9DWF - chains B and J of the 11 polymer chains in the assembly; structure by electron microscopy, 3.10 A resolution.

== Chain B ==
Molecule: Histone H4
From: Homo sapiens
Reference sequence: P62805 (H4_HUMAN); residues 1-102 here correspond to UniProt positions 2-103 (UniProt number = residue number + 1)
Amino-acid sequence (102 residues; each row starts with the number of its first residue):
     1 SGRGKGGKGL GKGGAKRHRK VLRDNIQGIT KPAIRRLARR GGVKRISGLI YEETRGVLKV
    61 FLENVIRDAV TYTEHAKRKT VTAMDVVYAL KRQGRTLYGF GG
Unresolved in the structure: 1-21, 102
Curated features (UniProtKB/Swiss-Prot):
  - DNA-binding region: Lys16 to Lys20
  - modified residue: Ser1 (N-acetylserine), Arg3 (Asymmetric dimethylarginine), Lys5 (N6-(2-hydroxyisobutyryl)lysine), Lys8 (N6-(2-hydroxyisobutyryl)lysine), Lys12 (N6-(2-hydroxyisobutyryl)lysine), Lys16 (N6-(2-hydroxyisobutyryl)lysine), Lys20 (N6,N6,N6-trimethyllysine), Lys31 (N6-(2-hydroxyisobutyryl)lysine), Lys44 (N6-(2-hydroxyisobutyryl)lysine), Ser47 (Phosphoserine), Tyr51 (Phosphotyrosine), Lys59 (N6-(2-hydroxyisobutyryl)lysine), Lys77 (N6-(2-hydroxyisobutyryl)lysine), Lys79 (N6-(2-hydroxyisobutyryl)lysine), Thr80 (Phosphothreonine), Tyr88 (Phosphotyrosine), Lys91 (N6-(2-hydroxyisobutyryl)lysine)
  - cross-link (Glycyl lysine isopeptide (Lys-Gly)): Lys12 (interchain with G-Cter in SUMO2), Lys20 (interchain with G-Cter in SUMO2), Lys31 (interchain with G-Cter in SUMO2), Lys59 (interchain with G-Cter in SUMO2), Lys79 (interchain with G-Cter in SUMO2), Lys91 (interchain with G-Cter in SUMO2)

== Chain J ==
Molecule: 601 J strand (non-damaged strand)
Sequence (147 nucleotides; row label = number of the first residue in the row):
     1 ATCGGATGTA TATATCTGAC ACGTGCCTGG AGACTAGGGA GTAATCCCCT TGGCGGTTAA
    61 AACGCGGGGG ACAGCGCGTA CGTGCGTTTA AGCGGTGCTA GAGCTGTCTA CGACCAATTG
   121 AGCGGCCTCG GCACCGGGAT TCTCGAT

== How chain B and chain J interact ==
Pairs across the interface (12; chain B residue first):
  Arg35(B) - DG82(J)  salt bridge to the phosphate
  Arg39(B) - DG82(J)  sugar contact
  Arg45(B) - DC81(J)  sugar contact
  Arg45(B) - DG82(J)  phosphate contact
  Ile46(B) - DC81(J)  sugar contact
  Ile46(B) - DG82(J)  hydrogen bond to the phosphate
  Ser47(B) - DC81(J)  phosphate contact
  Gly48(B) - DC81(J)  hydrogen bond to the phosphate
  Arg78(B) - DA102(J)  phosphate contact
  Lys79(B) - DG101(J)  salt bridge to the phosphate
  Lys79(B) - DA102(J)  hydrogen bond to the phosphate
  Thr80(B) - DA102(J)  hydrogen bond to the phosphate
Other interface residues (no listed pair), chain B (11 interface residues in all): Lys44, Lys77
Other interface residues (no listed pair), chain J (5 interface residues in all): DG103

== In short ==
11 residues of chain B face 5 of chain J across their interface, with 4 hydrogen bonds and 2 salt bridges.
Polar pairs include Ile46(B)-DG82(J), Gly48(B)-DC81(J) and Lys79(B)-DA102(J). From UniProt: a DNA-binding
region on chain B.
Here chain B is Histone H4 (Homo sapiens) and chain J is 601 J strand (non-damaged strand). Entry 9DWF
(Nucleosome containing a 1-nt gap at SHL-4.5) was determined by electron microscopy.
